6EAQ - chains A and B of the 3 polymer chains in the assembly; structure by X-ray diffraction, 2.22 A resolution.

Chain A (and B):
Protein: Immunoglobulin gamma-1 heavy chain
From: Homo sapiens
Notes: chain B of this document is another copy of the same molecule, construct and numbering; everything in this record applies to it too
UniProt: P0DOX5 (IGG1_HUMAN); residues 225-444 here correspond to UniProt positions 227-446 (UniProt number = residue number + 2)
Chain sequence (220 residues; numbered 225 to 444; the number before each row is that of its first residue):
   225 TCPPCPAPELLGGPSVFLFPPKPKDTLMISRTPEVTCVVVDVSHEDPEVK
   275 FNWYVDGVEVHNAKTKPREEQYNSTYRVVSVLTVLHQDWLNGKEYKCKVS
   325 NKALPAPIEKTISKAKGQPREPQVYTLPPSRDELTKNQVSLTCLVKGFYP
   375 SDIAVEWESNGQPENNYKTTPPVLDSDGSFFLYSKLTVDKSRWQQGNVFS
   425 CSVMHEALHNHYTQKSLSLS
Not modelled in the structure: 225-234 (chain B: 225-232)
Disulfides: Cys261-Cys321, Cys367-Cys425
Covalently attached groups: glycan linked to Asn297
UniProt features mapped onto this chain:
  - glycosylation: Asn297 (N-linked (GlcNAc...) (complex) asparagine)

Chain A / chain B interface:
Contacting residue pairs - 44 pairs, chain A then chain B:
  Tyr349(A) with Ser354(B); Asp356(B); Glu357(B)
  Thr350(A) with Ser354(B)
  Leu351(A) with Leu351(B), hydrophobic; Pro352(B); Ser354(B); Thr366(B)
  Ser354(A) with Tyr349(B); Thr350(B), hydrogen bond (side chain-backbone); Leu351(B)
  Glu357(A) with Tyr349(B); Lys370(B), salt bridge
  Lys360(A) with Tyr349(B)
  Ser364(A) with Leu368(B); Lys370(B)
  Thr366(A) with Leu351(B); Tyr407(B), hydrogen bond
  Leu368(A) with Ser364(B)
  Lys370(A) with Glu357(B), salt bridge; Ser364(B)
  Asn390(A) with Ser400(B)
  Lys392(A) with Leu398(B); Asp399(B), salt bridge; Ser400(B); Phe405(B)
  Thr394(A) with Thr394(B); Val397(B)
  Pro395(A) with Val397(B)
  Val397(A) with Thr394(B); Pro395(B)
  Leu398(A) with Lys392(B)
  Asp399(A) with Lys392(B); Lys409(B), salt bridge
  Ser400(A) with Asn390(B), hydrogen bond
  Phe405(A) with Lys392(B); Lys409(B)
  Tyr407(A) with Thr366(B), hydrogen bond; Tyr407(B), hydrophobic; Lys409(B)
  Lys409(A) with Leu368(B); Asp399(B), salt bridge; Phe405(B); Tyr407(B)
Other interface residues (no listed pair), chain A (25 interface residues in all): Pro352, Asp356, Thr393, Ser408
Other interface residues (no listed pair), chain B (28 interface residues in all): Gln347, Pro353, Lys360, Leu365, Thr393, Ser408

In short:
25 residues of chain A and 28 residues of chain B are in contact; the contacts include 4 hydrogen bonds and 5
salt bridges. Polar contacts include Glu357(A)-Lys370(B), Lys392(A)-Asp399(B) and Asp399(A)-Lys409(B).
Chain A and chain B are both Immunoglobulin gamma-1 heavy chain (Homo sapiens); the structure, Glycosylated
FCGR3B / CD16b in complex with afucosylated IgG1 Fc, was determined by X-ray diffraction.
